PDB entry 3J9X | electron microscopy, 3.80 A resolution | chains C and 7 of the 60 polymer chains in the assembly

[Chain C]
Protein: coat protein
Source organism: Sulfolobus islandicus rod-shaped virus 2
UniProtKB: Q8V9P2 (Q8V9P2_9VIRU); residues 7-134 here = UniProt positions 7-134
Sequence (128 residues; numbered 7 to 134; the number before each row is that of its first residue):
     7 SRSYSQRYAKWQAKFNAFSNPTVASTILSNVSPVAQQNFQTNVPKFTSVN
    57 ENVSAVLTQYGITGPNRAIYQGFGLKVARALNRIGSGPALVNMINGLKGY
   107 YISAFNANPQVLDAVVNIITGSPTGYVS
From the paper describing this entry:
  - binding site for the 348-nt DNA strand: Trp17, Phe21, Arg73, Arg89
  - binding site for the 348-nt DNA strand (chain 7): Arg8, Lys16, Lys20, Phe24, Val37, Asn44, Asn48, Phe52, Lys82, Arg85

[Chain 7]
Molecule: 348-nt DNA strand
Source organism: Sulfolobus islandicus rod-shaped virus 2
Sequence (348 nucleotides; numbered 1 to 348; the number before each row is that of its first residue):
     1 ATATATATATATATATATATATATATATATATATATATATATATATATAT
    51 ATATATATATATATATATATATATATATATATATATATATATATATATAT
   101 ATATATATATATATATATATATATATATATATATATATATATATATATAT
   151 ATATATATATATATATATATATATATATATATATATATATATATATATAT
   201 ATATATATATATATATATATATATATATATATATATATATATATATATAT
   251 ATATATATATATATATATATATATATATATATATATATATATATATATAT
   301 ATATATATATATATATATATATATATATATATATATATATATATATAT

[Interface between chain C and chain 7]
Pairs across the interface - 36 pairs, chain C then chain 7:
  Ser7(C) - DA333(7)  hydrogen bond to the phosphate
  Arg8(C) - DT332(7)  salt bridge to the phosphate
  Arg8(C) - DA333(7)  hydrogen bond to the phosphate
  Arg13(C) - DA331(7)  hydrogen bond to the base
  Arg13(C) - DT332(7)  sugar contact
  Lys16(C) - DA331(7)  salt bridge to the phosphate
  Trp17(C) - DT330(7)  base contact
  Trp17(C) - DA331(7)  sugar contact
  Lys20(C) - DT330(7)  phosphate contact
  Lys20(C) - DA331(7)  salt bridge to the phosphate
  Phe24(C) - DA329(7)  sugar contact
  Ile33(C) - DA329(7)  phosphate contact
  Val37(C) - DT328(7)  phosphate contact
  Val37(C) - DA329(7)  phosphate contact
  Ala41(C) - DA327(7)  phosphate contact
  Ala41(C) - DT328(7)  phosphate contact
  Asn44(C) - DA327(7)  phosphate contact
  Asn44(C) - DT328(7)  hydrogen bond to the phosphate
  Phe45(C) - DA327(7)  sugar contact
  Asn48(C) - DT326(7)  phosphate contact
  Asn48(C) - DA327(7)  hydrogen bond to the phosphate
  Val49(C) - DT326(7)  sugar contact
  Phe52(C) - DA325(7)  phosphate contact
  Phe52(C) - DT326(7)  sugar contact
  Gly78(C) - DT324(7)  sugar contact
  Leu81(C) - DT324(7)  base contact
  Leu81(C) - DA325(7)  sugar contact
  Lys82(C) - DT324(7)  phosphate contact
  Lys82(C) - DA325(7)  phosphate contact
  Arg85(C) - DA325(7)  salt bridge to the phosphate
  Arg85(C) - DT326(7)  salt bridge to the phosphate
  Arg89(C) - DT326(7)  salt bridge to the phosphate
  Tyr106(C) - DA323(7)  phosphate contact
  Tyr106(C) - DT324(7)  hydrogen bond to the phosphate
  Tyr107(C) - DT324(7)  sugar contact
  Phe111(C) - DA323(7)  sugar contact
Also at the interface, not in a pair above, chain C (26 interface residues in all): Leu34, Val40, Ala74

[In short]
26 residues of chain C and 11 residues of chain 7 are in contact, with 6 hydrogen bonds and 6 salt bridges.
Polar pairs include Arg13(C)-DA331(7), Ser7(C)-DA333(7) and Arg8(C)-DA333(7). The paper reports a binding site
for the 348-nt DNA strand (chain 7) at Arg8(C), Lys16(C) and Lys20(C) among others; a binding site for the
348-nt DNA strand at Trp17(C), Phe21(C) and Arg73(C) among others.
Chain C is coat protein and chain 7 is a 348-nt DNA strand, both from Sulfolobus islandicus rod-shaped virus
2; the structure, A Virus that Infects a Hyperthermophile Encapsidates A-Form DNA, was determined by electron
microscopy.
